PDB entry 7B9F | electron microscopy, 3.00 A resolution | chains C and D of the 5 polymer chains in the assembly

Chain C:
Molecule: EccC5
Source organism: Mycobacterium xenopi RIVM700367
Reference sequence: I0RZI0 (I0RZI0_MYCXE); numbering as in UniProt (aligned over 1-1392)
Amino-acid sequence (1392 residues; numbered 1 to 1392; the number before each row is that of its first residue):
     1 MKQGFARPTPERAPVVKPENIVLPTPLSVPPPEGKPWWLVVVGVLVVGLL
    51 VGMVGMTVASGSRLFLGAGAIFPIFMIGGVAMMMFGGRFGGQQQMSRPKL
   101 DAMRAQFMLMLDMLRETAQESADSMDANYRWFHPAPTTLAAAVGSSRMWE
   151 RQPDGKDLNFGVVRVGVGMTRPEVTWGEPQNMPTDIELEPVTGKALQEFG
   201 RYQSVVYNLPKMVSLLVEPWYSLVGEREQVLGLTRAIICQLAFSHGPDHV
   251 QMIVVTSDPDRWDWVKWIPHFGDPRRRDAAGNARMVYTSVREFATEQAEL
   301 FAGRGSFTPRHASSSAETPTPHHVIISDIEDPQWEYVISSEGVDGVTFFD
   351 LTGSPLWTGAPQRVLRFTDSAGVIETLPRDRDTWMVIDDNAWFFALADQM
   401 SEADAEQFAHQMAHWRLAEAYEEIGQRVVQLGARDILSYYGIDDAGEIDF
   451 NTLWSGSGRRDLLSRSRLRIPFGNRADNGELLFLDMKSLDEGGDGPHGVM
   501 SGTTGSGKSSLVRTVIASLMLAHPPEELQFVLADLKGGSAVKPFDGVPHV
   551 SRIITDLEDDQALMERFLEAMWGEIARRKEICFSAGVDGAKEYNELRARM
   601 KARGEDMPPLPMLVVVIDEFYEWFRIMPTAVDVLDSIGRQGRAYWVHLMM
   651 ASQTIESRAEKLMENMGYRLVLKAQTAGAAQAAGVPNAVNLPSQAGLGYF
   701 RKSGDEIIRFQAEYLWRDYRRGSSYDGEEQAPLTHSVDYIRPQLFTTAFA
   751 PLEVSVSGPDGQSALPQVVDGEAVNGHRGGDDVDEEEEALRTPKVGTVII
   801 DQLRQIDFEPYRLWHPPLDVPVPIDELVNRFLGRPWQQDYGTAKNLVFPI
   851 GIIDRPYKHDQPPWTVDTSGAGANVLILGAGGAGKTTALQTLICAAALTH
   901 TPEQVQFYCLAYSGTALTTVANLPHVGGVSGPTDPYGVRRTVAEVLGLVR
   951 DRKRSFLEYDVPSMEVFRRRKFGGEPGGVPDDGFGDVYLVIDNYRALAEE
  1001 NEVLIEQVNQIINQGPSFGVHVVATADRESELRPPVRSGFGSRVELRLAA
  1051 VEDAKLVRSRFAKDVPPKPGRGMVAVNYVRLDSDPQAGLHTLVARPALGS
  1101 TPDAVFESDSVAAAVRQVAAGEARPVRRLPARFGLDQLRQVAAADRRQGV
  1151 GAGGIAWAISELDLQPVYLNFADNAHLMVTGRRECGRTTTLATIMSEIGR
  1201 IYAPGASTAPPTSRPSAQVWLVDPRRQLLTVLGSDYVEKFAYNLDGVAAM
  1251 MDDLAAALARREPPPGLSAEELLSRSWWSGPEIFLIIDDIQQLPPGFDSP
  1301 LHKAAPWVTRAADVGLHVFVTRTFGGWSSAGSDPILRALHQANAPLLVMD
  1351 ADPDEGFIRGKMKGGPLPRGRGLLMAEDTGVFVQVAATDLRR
Unresolved in the structure: 1-12, 37-95, 309-317, 418-1392

Chain D:
Molecule: EccD5
Source organism: Mycobacterium xenopi RIVM700367
Reference sequence: I0RSS8 (I0RSS8_MYCXE); residues 1-502 here = UniProt positions 1-502
Amino-acid sequence (502 residues; row label = number of the first residue in the row):
     1 MTAIVEAPQPGAEAIASPQAAVVAIMAADVQIAVVLDAHAPISVMIDPLL
    51 KVVNTRLRELGVAPLEAKGRGRWMLCLVDGTPLRPNLSLTEQEVYDGDRL
   101 WLKFLEDTEHRSEVIEHISTAVATNLSKRFAPIDPVVAVQVGATMVAVGV
   151 LLGSALLGWWRWQHESWLPAPFAAVIAVLVLTVATMILARSKTVPDRRVG
   201 DILLLSGLVPLAVAIAATAPGPVGAPHAVLGFGVFGVAAMLVMRFTGRRL
   251 GVYTALVTLCAAATAAGLARMVLLTSAVTLLTCVLLACVLMYHGAPALSR
   301 WLSGIRLPVFPSATSRWVFEARPDLPTTVVVSGGGQPTLEGPASVRDVLL
   351 RAERARSFLTGLLVGLGVLTVVCLAGLCDPHAGRRWLPLLLAAFTFGFLI
   401 LRGRSYVDRWQAITLAATAVLIIAAVAVRYVLVSGSPAVLSAGVAVLVLL
   451 PAAGLTAAAVVPNTIYSPLFRKIVEWIEYLCLMPIFPLALWLMNVYEAIR
   501 YR
Unresolved in the structure: 1-17

How chain C and chain D interact:
Contacting residue pairs (43; chain C residue first):
  Val-167(C) / Glu-340(D)
  Gly-168(C) / Glu-340(D)
  Met-169(C) / Pro-323(D)
  Met-169(C) / Leu-325(D)  hydrophobic
  Glu-178(C) / Trp-317(D)
  Asp-185(C) / Ser-315(D)
  Pro-190(C) / Phe-310(D)  hydrophobic
  Val-191(C) / Phe-310(D)  hydrophobic
  Lys-194(C) / Val-309(D)  hydrogen bond (side chain-backbone)
  Gln-197(C) / Trp-317(D)
  Gln-197(C) / Phe-319(D)
  Arg-201(C) / Phe-319(D)
  Arg-201(C) / Ala-321(D)
  Arg-201(C) / Pro-323(D)
  Tyr-202(C) / Pro-323(D)  hydrophobic
  Tyr-207(C) / Pro-323(D)  hydrogen bond (side chain-backbone)
  Tyr-207(C) / Leu-325(D)  hydrophobic
  Tyr-207(C) / Pro-342(D)
  Asn-208(C) / Glu-340(D)  hydrogen bond (side chain-backbone)
  Lys-266(C) / Ala-33(D)
  Trp-267(C) / Val-22(D)  hydrophobic
  Trp-267(C) / Ala-33(D)  hydrophobic
  Ala-279(C) / Ala-20(D)
  Ala-280(C) / Val-35(D)  hydrophobic
  Trp-392(C) / Ala-321(D)
  Trp-392(C) / Arg-322(D)
  Trp-392(C) / Asp-324(D)
  Phe-393(C) / Leu-325(D)  hydrophobic
  Phe-393(C) / Glu-340(D)
  Leu-396(C) / Thr-327(D)
  Leu-396(C) / Thr-338(D)
  Leu-396(C) / Leu-339(D)
  Leu-396(C) / Glu-340(D)
  Gln-399(C) / Pro-337(D)
  Glu-406(C) / Gln-31(D)  hydrogen bond
  His-410(C) / Ala-24(D)
  His-410(C) / Gln-31(D)  hydrogen bond
  His-410(C) / Gly-97(D)
  His-410(C) / Arg-99(D)
  Ala-413(C) / Asp-96(D)
  His-414(C) / Tyr-95(D)
  His-414(C) / Asp-96(D)
  Arg-416(C) / Tyr-95(D)
Interface residues without a listed pair, chain C (32 interface residues in all): Pro-179, Met-182, Leu-196, Asp-369, Ala-371, Val-373
Interface residues without a listed pair, chain D (30 interface residues in all): Val-23, Pro-308, Val-329, Val-345

Overview:
32 residues of chain C face 30 of chain D across their interface, with 5 hydrogen bonds. Polar contacts
include Lys-194(C)/Val-309(D), Tyr-207(C)/Pro-323(D) and Asn-208(C)/Glu-340(D).
Chain C is EccC5 and chain D is EccD5, both from Mycobacterium xenopi RIVM700367; the structure, Structure of
the mycobacterial ESX-5 Type VII Secretion System hexameric pore complex, was determined by electron
microscopy, deposited together with 7B7J and 7B9S.
